4Q3N - chain A; structure by X-ray diffraction, 1.97 A resolution.

[Chain A]
Protein: Mgs-M5
Chain sequence (314 residues; numbered 1 to 314; the number before each row is that of its first residue):
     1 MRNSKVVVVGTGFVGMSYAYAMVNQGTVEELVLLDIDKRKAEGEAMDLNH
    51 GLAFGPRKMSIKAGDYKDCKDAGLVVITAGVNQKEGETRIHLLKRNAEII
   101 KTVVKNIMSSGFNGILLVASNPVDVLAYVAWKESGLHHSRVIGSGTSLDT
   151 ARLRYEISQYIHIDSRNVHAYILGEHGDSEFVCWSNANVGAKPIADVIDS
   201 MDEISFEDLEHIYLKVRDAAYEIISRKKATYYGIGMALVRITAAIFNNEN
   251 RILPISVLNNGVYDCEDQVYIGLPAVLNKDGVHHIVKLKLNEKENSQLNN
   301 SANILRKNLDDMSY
Metal / ion sites: Na+: Ile198, Met201, Ile204
Reported in the primary citation:
  - catalytic residues: Asn121, Asp149, Arg152, His176, Thr230 (by similarity / conservation)

[In short]
Ile198, Met201 and Ile204 coordinate Na+. The paper reports catalytic residues Asn121, Asp149 and Arg152 among
others.
Chain A is Mgs-M5; the structure, Crystal structure of MGS-M5, a lactate dehydrogenase enzyme from a Medee
basin deep-sea metagenome library, was determined by X-ray diffraction together with 4Q3K, 4Q3L and 4Q3M from
the same study.
